Entry 2VIC (X-ray diffraction, 2.35 A resolution); this record covers chains A and C of the 4 polymer chains in the assembly.

[Chain A]
Molecule: Transposase orfa
From: Helicobacter pylori
UniProtKB: Q933Z0 (Q933Z0_HELPY); numbering as in UniProt (aligned over 2-155)
Chain sequence (159 residues; row label = number of the first residue in the row; numbers below 1 keep their minus sign (Gly-3 is residue -3)):
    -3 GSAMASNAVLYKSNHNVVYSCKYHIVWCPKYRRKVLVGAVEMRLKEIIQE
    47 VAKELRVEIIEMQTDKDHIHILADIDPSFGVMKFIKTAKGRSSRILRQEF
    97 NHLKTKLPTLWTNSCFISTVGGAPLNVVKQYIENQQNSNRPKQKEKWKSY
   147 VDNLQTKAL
Not modelled in the structure: -3 to 4
From the paper describing this entry:
  - binding site for the 26-nt DNA strand (chain C): Ser110
  - Mn2+ coordination: His66
  - catalytic residues: His64, His66, Tyr127, Gln131
  - mutagenesis - Y127F: abolished catalytic activity
  - mutagenesis - H64A: abolished catalytic activity (citing earlier work)
  - conformationally variable residues (order/disorder transition): Gln132 to Glu141

[Chain C]
Molecule: 26-nt DNA strand
Sequence (26 nucleotides; numbered 16 to 41; the number before each row is that of its first residue):
    16 AAAGCCCCTAGCTTTTAGCTATGGGG
Not modelled in the structure: 16

[How chain A and chain C interact]
Residue-residue contacts (37; chain A residue first):
  Cys24(A) - DG19(C)  hydrogen bond to the base
  Lys26(A) - DC20(C)  salt bridge to the phosphate
  Lys26(A) - DC21(C)  salt bridge to the phosphate
  Tyr27(A) - DC20(C)  hydrogen bond to the phosphate
  Tyr27(A) - DC21(C)  hydrogen bond to the phosphate
  Arg28(A) - DG19(C)  base contact
  Met78(A) - DT35(C)  sugar contact
  Met78(A) - DA36(C)  phosphate contact
  Lys82(A) - DT29(C)  base contact
  Lys82(A) - DT35(C)  phosphate contact
  Thr83(A) - DT29(C)  base contact
  Lys85(A) - DC34(C)  sugar contact
  Lys85(A) - DT35(C)  salt bridge to the phosphate
  Gly86(A) - DT29(C)  base contact
  Gly86(A) - DG33(C)  sugar contact
  Gly86(A) - DC34(C)  sugar contact
  Arg87(A) - DT29(C)  salt bridge to the phosphate
  Ser89(A) - DG33(C)  hydrogen bond to the phosphate
  Ser89(A) - DC34(C)  hydrogen bond to the phosphate
  Arg90(A) - DT29(C)  phosphate contact
  Arg90(A) - DT30(C)  salt bridge to the phosphate
  Arg90(A) - DT31(C)  salt bridge to the phosphate
  Arg90(A) - DA32(C)  hydrogen bond to the sugar
  Arg90(A) - DG33(C)  sugar contact
  Arg93(A) - DG33(C)  salt bridge to the phosphate
  Lys100(A) - DA32(C)  salt bridge to the phosphate
  Lys100(A) - DG33(C)  salt bridge to the phosphate
  Thr105(A) - DC34(C)  phosphate contact
  Leu106(A) - DC34(C)  hydrogen bond to the phosphate
  Trp107(A) - DC34(C)  hydrogen bond to the phosphate
  Thr108(A) - DG19(C)  phosphate contact
  Thr108(A) - DC20(C)  phosphate contact
  Asn109(A) - DG19(C)  hydrogen bond to the phosphate
  Asn109(A) - DC20(C)  phosphate contact
  Ser110(A) - DA18(C)  hydrogen bond to the base
  Ser110(A) - DG19(C)  hydrogen bond to the sugar
  Cys111(A) - DA18(C)  base contact
Interface residues without a listed pair, chain A (24 interface residues in all): His64, Ile81, Phe112

[Summary]
24 residues of chain A face 12 of chain C across their interface; the contacts include 11 hydrogen bonds and 9
salt bridges. Among the polar pairs are Cys24(A)-DG19(C), Ser110(A)-DA18(C) and Arg90(A)-DA32(C). The paper
reports catalytic residues His64(A), His66(A) and Tyr127(A) among others; Y127F and H64A of chain A abolish
catalytic activity.
Here chain A is Transposase orfa (Helicobacter pylori) and chain C is a 26-nt DNA strand. Entry 2VIC (CRYSTAL
STRUCTURE OF THE ISHP608 TRANSPOSASE IN COMPLEX with Left end 26- mer DNA and manganese) was determined by
X-ray diffraction (same publication as 2VIH and 2VJV).
